Entry 2A8G (X-ray diffraction, 1.99 A resolution); this record covers chains A and B.

== Chain A (and B) ==
Name: Avidin
Source organism: Gallus gallus
Notes: chain B of this document is another copy of the same molecule, construct and numbering; everything in this record applies to it too
Reference sequence: P02701 (AVID_CHICK); residues 3-128 here correspond to UniProt positions 27-152 (UniProt number = residue number + 24)
Amino-acid sequence (126 residues; each row starts with the number of its first residue):
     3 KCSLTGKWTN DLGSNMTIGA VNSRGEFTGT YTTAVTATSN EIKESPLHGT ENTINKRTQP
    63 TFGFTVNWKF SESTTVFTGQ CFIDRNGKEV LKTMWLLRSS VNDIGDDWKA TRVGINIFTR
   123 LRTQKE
Disordered / not traced: 124-128
Cystine bridges: C4-C83
Covalently attached groups: N-acetylglucosamine (NAG) linked to N17
Differences from the reference sequence: variant T34 (Ile58 in P02701)
Curated features (UniProtKB/Swiss-Prot):
  - binding site (biotin): Y33
  - glycosylation: N17 (N-linked (GlcNAc...) asparagine)

== Interface between chain A and chain B ==
Residue-residue contacts (106; chain A residue first):
  R26(A) - N69(B)
  E28(A) - H50(B)  salt bridge
  H50(A) - E28(B)  salt bridge
  H50(A) - T52(B)
  T52(A) - H50(B)
  T52(A) - T67(B)
  T52(A) - N69(B)
  E53(A) - N69(B)
  N54(A) - N69(B)
  N54(A) - W70(B)  hydrogen bond (side chain-backbone)
  N54(A) - S73(B)  hydrogen bond (side chain-backbone)
  N54(A) - E74(B)
  N54(A) - S75(B)  hydrogen bond (side chain-backbone)
  N54(A) - T76(B)
  I56(A) - W70(B)
  I56(A) - K71(B)
  I56(A) - S73(B)
  I56(A) - E74(B)
  N57(A) - E74(B)  hydrogen bond
  R59(A) - E74(B)  salt bridge
  R59(A) - N104(B)  hydrogen bond
  Q61(A) - N104(B)  hydrogen bond (side chain-backbone)
  T63(A) - E74(B)  hydrogen bond (side chain-backbone)
  T63(A) - S75(B)
  T63(A) - T76(B)  hydrogen bond
  T63(A) - R100(B)
  T63(A) - S101(B)
  T63(A) - S102(B)
  F64(A) - T76(B)
  G65(A) - T67(B)  hydrogen bond (backbone-side chain)
  G65(A) - T76(B)
  G65(A) - V78(B)
  F66(A) - T67(B)
  T67(A) - T52(B)
  T67(A) - G65(B)
  T67(A) - F66(B)
  N69(A) - R26(B)
  N69(A) - T52(B)
  N69(A) - E53(B)
  N69(A) - N54(B)
  W70(A) - N54(B)  hydrogen bond (backbone-side chain)
  W70(A) - I56(B)
  K71(A) - I56(B)
  S73(A) - N54(B)  hydrogen bond (backbone-side chain)
  S73(A) - I56(B)
  E74(A) - N54(B)
  E74(A) - I56(B)
  E74(A) - N57(B)  hydrogen bond
  E74(A) - R59(B)  salt bridge
  E74(A) - T63(B)  hydrogen bond (backbone-side chain)
  S75(A) - N54(B)  hydrogen bond (backbone-side chain)
  S75(A) - T63(B)
  T76(A) - N54(B)
  T76(A) - T63(B)  hydrogen bond
  T76(A) - F64(B)
  T76(A) - G65(B)
  T76(A) - T80(B)
  V78(A) - G65(B)
  V78(A) - V78(B)  hydrophobic
  V78(A) - F79(B)
  V78(A) - T80(B)
  F79(A) - V78(B)
  T80(A) - T76(B)
  T80(A) - V78(B)
  T80(A) - L98(B)
  T80(A) - R100(B)
  G81(A) - R100(B)
  Q82(A) - R100(B)
  Q82(A) - S101(B)
  Q82(A) - S102(B)  hydrogen bond
  Q82(A) - V103(B)
  F84(A) - R100(B)
  F84(A) - V103(B)  hydrophobic
  F84(A) - D105(B)
  F84(A) - I106(B)  hydrophobic
  F84(A) - D109(B)
  V92(A) - I106(B)  hydrophobic
  K94(A) - R100(B)
  K94(A) - D109(B)
  M96(A) - L98(B)
  M96(A) - T113(B)
  W97(A) - L98(B)
  L98(A) - T80(B)
  L98(A) - M96(B)
  L98(A) - W97(B)
  L98(A) - L98(B)  hydrophobic
  R100(A) - T63(B)
  R100(A) - T80(B)
  R100(A) - G81(B)
  R100(A) - Q82(B)
  R100(A) - F84(B)
  R100(A) - K94(B)
  S101(A) - T63(B)
  S101(A) - Q82(B)
  S102(A) - T63(B)
  S102(A) - Q82(B)  hydrogen bond
  V103(A) - Q82(B)
  V103(A) - F84(B)  hydrophobic
  N104(A) - R59(B)  hydrogen bond
  N104(A) - Q61(B)  hydrogen bond (backbone-side chain)
  I106(A) - F84(B)  hydrophobic
  I106(A) - D86(B)
  I106(A) - V92(B)  hydrophobic
  D109(A) - F84(B)
  D109(A) - K94(B)
  T113(A) - M96(B)
Also at the interface, not in a pair above, chain A (43 interface residues in all): T55, D105
Also at the interface, not in a pair above, chain B (45 interface residues in all): T55, R87

== In short ==
Chain A and chain B form an interface of 43 and 45 residues respectively; the contacts include 19 hydrogen
bonds and 4 salt bridges. Among the polar pairs are E28(A)-H50(B), R59(A)-E74(B) and N54(A)-W70(B). Covalently
linked N-acetylglucosamine: at N17(A).
Both chains are Avidin (Gallus gallus). Entry 2A8G (Structure of Avidin in complex with the ligand
deoxyguanosine) was determined by X-ray diffraction together with 2A5B and 2A5C from the same study.
